7N4E - chains D and R of the 9 polymer chains in the assembly; structure by electron microscopy, 3.80 A resolution.

Chain D:
Molecule: DNA-directed RNA polymerase subunit beta'
From: Escherichia coli
Notes: EC 2.7.7.6
UniProt: A0A4S1NBU2 (A0A4S1NBU2_ECOLX); residues 1-1407 here = UniProt positions 1-1407
Chain sequence (1407 residues; each row starts with the number of its first residue):
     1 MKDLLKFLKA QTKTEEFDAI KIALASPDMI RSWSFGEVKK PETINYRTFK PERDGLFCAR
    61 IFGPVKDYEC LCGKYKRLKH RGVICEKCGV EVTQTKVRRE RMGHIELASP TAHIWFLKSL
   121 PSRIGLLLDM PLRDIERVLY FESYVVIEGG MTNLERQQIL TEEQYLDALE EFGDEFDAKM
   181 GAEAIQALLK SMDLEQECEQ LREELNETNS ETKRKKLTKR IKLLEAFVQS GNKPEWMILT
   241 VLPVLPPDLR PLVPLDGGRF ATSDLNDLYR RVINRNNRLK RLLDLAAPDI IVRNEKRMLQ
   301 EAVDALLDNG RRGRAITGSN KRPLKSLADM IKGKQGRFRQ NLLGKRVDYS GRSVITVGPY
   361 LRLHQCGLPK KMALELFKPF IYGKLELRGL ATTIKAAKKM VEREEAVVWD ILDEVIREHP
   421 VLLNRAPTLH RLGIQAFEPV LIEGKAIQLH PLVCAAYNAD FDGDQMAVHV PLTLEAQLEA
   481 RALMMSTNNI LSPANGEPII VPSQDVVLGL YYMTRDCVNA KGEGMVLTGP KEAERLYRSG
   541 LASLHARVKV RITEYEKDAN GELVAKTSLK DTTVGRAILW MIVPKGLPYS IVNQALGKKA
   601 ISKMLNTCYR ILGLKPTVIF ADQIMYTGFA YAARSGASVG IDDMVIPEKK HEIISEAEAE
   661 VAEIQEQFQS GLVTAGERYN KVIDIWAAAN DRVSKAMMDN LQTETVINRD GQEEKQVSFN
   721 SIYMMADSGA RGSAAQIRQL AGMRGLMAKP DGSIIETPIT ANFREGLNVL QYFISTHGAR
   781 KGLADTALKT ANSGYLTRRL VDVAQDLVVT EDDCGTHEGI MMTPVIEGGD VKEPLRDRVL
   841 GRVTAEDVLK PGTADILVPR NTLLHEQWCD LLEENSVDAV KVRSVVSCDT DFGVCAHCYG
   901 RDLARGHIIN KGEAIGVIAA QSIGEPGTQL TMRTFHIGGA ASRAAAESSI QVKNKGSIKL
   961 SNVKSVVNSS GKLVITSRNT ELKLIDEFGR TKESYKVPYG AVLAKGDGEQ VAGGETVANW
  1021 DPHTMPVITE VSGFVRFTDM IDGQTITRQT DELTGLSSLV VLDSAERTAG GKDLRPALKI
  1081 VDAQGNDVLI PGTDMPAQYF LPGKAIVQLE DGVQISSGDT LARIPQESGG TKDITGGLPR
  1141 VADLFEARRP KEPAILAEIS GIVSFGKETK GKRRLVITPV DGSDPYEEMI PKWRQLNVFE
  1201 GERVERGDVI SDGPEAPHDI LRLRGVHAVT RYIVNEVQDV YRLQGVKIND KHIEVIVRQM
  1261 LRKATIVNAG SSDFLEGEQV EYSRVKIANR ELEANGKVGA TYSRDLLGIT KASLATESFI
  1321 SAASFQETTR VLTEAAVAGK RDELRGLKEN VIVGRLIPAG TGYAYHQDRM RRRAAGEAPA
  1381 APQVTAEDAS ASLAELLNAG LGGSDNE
Disordered / not traced: 1-14, 931-956, 1127-1135, 1377-1407
Construct notes: conflict Val1384 (Met in A0A4S1NBU2)
Bound ions: Zn2+ site 1: Leu71, Cys72, Gly73; Mg2+: Asp460, Asp462, Asp464 (shared with A12(R) of chain R); Zn2+ site 2: Ser884, Cys898

Chain R:
Molecule: 12-nt RNA strand
Sequence (12 nucleotides; each row starts with the number of its first residue):
     1 UUCGGAGAGG UA
Disordered / not traced: 1-2
Bound ions: Mg2+: A12 (shared with Asp460(D), Asp462(D), Asp464(D) of chain D)

Chain D / chain R interface:
Contacting residue pairs (6; chain D residue first):
  Leu255(D) with C3(R), phosphate contact
  Arg322(D) with A6(R), hydrogen bond to the phosphate
  Arg425(D) with A12(R), sugar contact
  Asp460(D) with A12(R), phosphate contact
  Asp462(D) with A12(R), phosphate contact
  Asp464(D) with A12(R), hydrogen bond to the sugar
Other interface residues (no listed pair), chain R (4 interface residues in all): G7

Summary:
The interface between chain D and chain R involves 6 residues on one side and 4 on the other, with 2 hydrogen
bonds. Polar pairs include Asp464(D)-A12(R) and Arg322(D)-A6(R). The Zn2+ site 1 is built by Leu71(D),
Cys72(D) and Gly73(D).
Here chain D is DNA-directed RNA polymerase subunit beta' (Escherichia coli) and chain R is a 12-nt RNA
strand. Entry 7N4E (Escherichia coli sigma 70-dependent paused transcription elongation complex) was
determined by electron microscopy.
